Entry 5IDR (X-ray diffraction, 2.56 A resolution); this record covers chains A and B of the 3 polymer chains in the assembly.

Chain A (and B):
Name: DsbA-like protein
Organism: Proteus mirabilis ATCC 29906
Notes: chain B of this document is another copy of the same molecule, construct and numbering; everything in this record applies to it too
Reference sequence: C2LPE2 (C2LPE2_PROMI); residues 3-224 here correspond to UniProt positions 22-243 (UniProt number = residue number + 19)
Amino-acid sequence (224 residues; numbered 1 to 224; the number before each row is that of its first residue):
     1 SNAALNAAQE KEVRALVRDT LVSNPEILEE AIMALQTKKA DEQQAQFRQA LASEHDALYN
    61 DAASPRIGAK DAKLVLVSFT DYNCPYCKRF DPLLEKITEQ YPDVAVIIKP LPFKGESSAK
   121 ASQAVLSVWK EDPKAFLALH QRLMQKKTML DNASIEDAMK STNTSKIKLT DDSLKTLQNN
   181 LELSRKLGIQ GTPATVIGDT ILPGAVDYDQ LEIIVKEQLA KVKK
Not modelled in the structure: 1-3, 223-224
Differences from the reference sequence: expression tag (1-2)
Cystine bridges: C84-C87
From the paper describing this entry:
  - conformationally variable residues (loop rearrangement): K39 to Q49

Chain A / chain B interface:
Pairs across the interface (50):
  A4(A) - Q9(B)
  A4(A) - E12(B)
  L5(A) - Q9(B)
  L5(A) - E12(B)  hydrogen bond (backbone-side chain)
  E10(A) - E12(B)
  V13(A) - V13(B)  hydrophobic
  V13(A) - L16(B)  hydrophobic
  R14(A) - L16(B)
  R14(A) - D19(B)  salt bridge
  R14(A) - T20(B)
  V17(A) - T20(B)
  R18(A) - E26(B)  salt bridge
  R18(A) - I27(B)
  R18(A) - E30(B)  salt bridge
  L21(A) - L21(B)  hydrophobic
  L21(A) - A31(B)  hydrophobic
  V22(A) - A34(B)
  P25(A) - A34(B)
  P25(A) - L35(B)  hydrophobic
  P25(A) - K38(B)
  L28(A) - L28(B)  hydrophobic
  L28(A) - A31(B)
  L28(A) - L35(B)  hydrophobic
  E29(A) - L35(B)
  E29(A) - E42(B)
  M33(A) - Q43(B)
  M33(A) - Q46(B)  hydrogen bond (backbone-side chain)
  Q36(A) - Q44(B)  hydrogen bond
  Q36(A) - Q46(B)
  Q36(A) - F47(B)
  Q36(A) - G188(B)  hydrogen bond (side chain-backbone)
  T37(A) - Q46(B)  hydrogen bond
  K39(A) - G188(B)  hydrogen bond (side chain-backbone)
  K39(A) - Q190(B)
  A40(A) - Q46(B)
  A40(A) - F47(B)  hydrophobic
  Q43(A) - R185(B)  hydrogen bond (side chain-backbone)
  Q43(A) - K186(B)  hydrogen bond (side chain-backbone)
  Q44(A) - Q49(B)  hydrogen bond
  I201(A) - Q49(B)
  P203(A) - Q49(B)
  P203(A) - A52(B)
  P203(A) - S53(B)
  D207(A) - K221(B)
  D209(A) - K221(B)  salt bridge
  Q210(A) - R48(B)
  Q210(A) - D199(B)
  I213(A) - R48(B)
  I213(A) - K221(B)
  E217(A) - R48(B)  salt bridge
Other interface residues (no listed pair), chain A (31 interface residues in all): Q9, E26, I32, L202, I214
Other interface residues (no listed pair), chain B (33 interface residues in all): V17, I32, V222

Overview:
The interface between chain A and chain B involves 31 residues on one side and 33 on the other; the contacts
include 9 hydrogen bonds and 5 salt bridges. Among the polar pairs are R14(A)-D19(B), R18(A)-E26(B) and
R18(A)-E30(B). The paper reports conformational variability at K39(A).
Chain A and chain B are both DsbA-like protein (Proteus mirabilis ATCC 29906); the structure, Crystal
structure of Proteus Mirabilis ScsC in a transitional conformation, was determined by X-ray diffraction (same
publication as 5ID4 and 4XVW).
